Entry 9ASD (electron microscopy, 3.30 A resolution); this record covers chains H and L of the 3 polymer chains in the assembly.

Chain H:
Name: VIR-7229 Fab heavy chain
Source organism: Homo sapiens
Notes: antibody fragment or engineered binder
Chain sequence (123 residues; row label = number of the first residue in the row):
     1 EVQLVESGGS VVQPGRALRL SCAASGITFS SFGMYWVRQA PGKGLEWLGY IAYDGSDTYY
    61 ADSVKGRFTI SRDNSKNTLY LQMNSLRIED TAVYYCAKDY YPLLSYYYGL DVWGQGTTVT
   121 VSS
Disordered / not traced: 1, 122-123
Disulfide bonds: C22-C96

Chain L:
Name: VIR-7229 Fab light chain
Source organism: Homo sapiens
Notes: antibody fragment or engineered binder
Chain sequence (110 residues; numbered 1 to 110; the number before each row is that of its first residue):
     1 QSVLTQPRSV SGSPGQSVTI SCTGTSSDVG AYNYVSWYQQ HPGKAPKFMI YDVDQRPSGV
    61 PDRFSGSKSG NTASLIISGL QAEDEADYYC SSYAGSYIWV FGGGTQLTVL
Disordered / not traced: 1, 110
Disulfide bonds: C22-C90

Interface between chain H and chain L:
Pairs across the interface - 35 pairs, chain H then chain L:
  V37(H) with F101(L), hydrophobic
  Q39(H) with Q40(L), hydrogen bond; Y89(L), hydrogen bond
  G44(H) with Y89(L); G103(L)
  L45(H) with Q40(L); Y89(L); F101(L)
  E46(H) with F101(L)
  W47(H) with Y97(L); I98(L), hydrophobic; W99(L); F101(L)
  Y59(H) with Y97(L)
  Y60(H) with I98(L)
  Y95(H) with Q40(L); A45(L), hydrophobic
  Y100(H) with F48(L), hydrophobic; Y51(L), hydrophobic
  Y101(H) with Y51(L), hydrogen bond
  Y106(H) with Y97(L), hydrogen bond (side chain-backbone); W99(L)
  Y107(H) with Y93(L); Y97(L); W99(L), hydrophobic
  Y108(H) with S36(L); Y51(L), hydrophobic
  G109(H) with Y38(L); F48(L)
  L110(H) with Y38(L), hydrogen bond (backbone-side chain); F48(L)
  D111(H) with F48(L)
  W113(H) with A45(L), hydrophobic; P46(L)
  G114(H) with A45(L)
Other interface residues (no listed pair), chain H (20 interface residues in all): K43
Other interface residues (no listed pair), chain L (19 interface residues in all): Y34, K44, D52, P57, G102

Summary:
20 residues of chain H and 19 residues of chain L are in contact; the contacts include 5 hydrogen bonds. Among
the polar pairs are Q39(H)-Q40(L), Q39(H)-Y89(L) and Y101(H)-Y51(L).
Chain H is VIR-7229 Fab heavy chain and chain L is VIR-7229 Fab light chain, both from Homo sapiens; the
structure, VIR-7229 Fab fragment bound the SARS-CoV-2 BA.2.86 spike trimer (local refinement of the BA 2.86
RBD/VIR-7229 ..., was determined by electron microscopy together with 8S6M, 9ATM and 9AU2 from the same study.
